PDB entry 4WF5 | X-ray diffraction, 1.45 A resolution | chains A and B

== Chain A (and B) ==
Molecule: Thiol:disulfide interchange protein
From: Escherichia coli BL21(DE3)
Notes: EC 1.8.4.2; chain B of this document is another copy of the same molecule, construct and numbering; everything in this record applies to it too
UniProtKB: C5WBA2 (C5WBA2_ECOBD); residues 1-189 here correspond to UniProt positions 20-208 (UniProt number = residue number + 19)
Sequence (189 residues; each row starts with the number of its first residue):
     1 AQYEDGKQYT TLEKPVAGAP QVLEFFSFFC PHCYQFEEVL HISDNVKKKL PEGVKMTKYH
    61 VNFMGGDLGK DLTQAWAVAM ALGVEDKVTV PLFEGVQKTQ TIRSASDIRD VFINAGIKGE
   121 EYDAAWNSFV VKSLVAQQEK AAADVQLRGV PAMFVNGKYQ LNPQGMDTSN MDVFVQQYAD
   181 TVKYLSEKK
Not modelled in the structure: 189
Cystine bridges: Cys30-Cys33
Residues lining bound ligands:
  - WF4 (4-methyl-2-[4-(trifluoromethyl)phenyl]-1,3-thiazole-5-carboxylic acid), molecule 1: His32, Gln35, Phe36, Val39, Leu40, Val150, Pro151, Pro163, Met171
  - WF4, molecule 2: Leu40, Pro163, Gln164, Thr168, Asn170, Met171, Phe174

== Interface between chain A and chain B ==
Residue-residue contacts - 19 pairs, chain A then chain B:
  Tyr34(A) - Pro31(B)
  Gln35(A) - Phe29(B)  hydrogen bond (side chain-backbone)
  Glu38(A) - Gln100(B)  hydrogen bond (backbone-side chain)
  Val39(A) - Arg103(B)  hydrogen bond (backbone-side chain)
  His41(A) - Gln100(B)  hydrogen bond
  Gln97(A) - His32(B)
  Lys98(A) - Pro31(B)
  Lys98(A) - His32(B)  hydrogen bond (backbone-side chain)
  Lys98(A) - Tyr34(B)
  Lys98(A) - Gln35(B)
  Thr99(A) - Gln35(B)
  Gln100(A) - His32(B)  hydrogen bond
  Arg103(A) - Thr168(B)  hydrogen bond (side chain-backbone)
  Arg103(A) - Ser169(B)
  Asn170(A) - Arg103(B)  hydrogen bond (side chain-backbone)
  Asn170(A) - Ser104(B)  hydrogen bond
  Met171(A) - Phe29(B)  hydrophobic
  Met171(A) - Arg103(B)
  Asp172(A) - Arg103(B)  salt bridge
Also at the interface, not in a pair above, chain A (14 interface residues in all): Leu40
Also at the interface, not in a pair above, chain B (15 interface residues in all): Met64, Leu68, Val96, Gln97, Ile102

== Overview ==
Chain A and chain B form an interface of 14 and 15 residues respectively; the contacts include 9 hydrogen
bonds and 1 salt bridge. Polar contacts include Asp172(A)-Arg103(B), Gln35(A)-Phe29(B) and Glu38(A)-Gln100(B).
Chain A binds compound WF4.
Chain A and chain B are both Thiol:disulfide interchange protein (Escherichia coli BL21(DE3)); the structure,
Crystal structure of E.Coli DsbA soaked with compound 4, was determined by X-ray diffraction (same publication
as 4WET, 4WEY and 4WF4).
